7NKQ - chains C and d of the 8 polymer chains in the assembly; structure by electron microscopy, 2.98 A resolution.

Chain C:
Molecule: ATP synthase subunit alpha
Source organism: Mycolicibacterium smegmatis MC2 155
Notes: EC 7.1.2.2
Reference sequence: A0R202 (ATPA_MYCS2); residue numbers follow UniProt; this construct covers 1-548
Chain sequence (548 residues; numbered 1 to 548; the number before each row is that of its first residue):
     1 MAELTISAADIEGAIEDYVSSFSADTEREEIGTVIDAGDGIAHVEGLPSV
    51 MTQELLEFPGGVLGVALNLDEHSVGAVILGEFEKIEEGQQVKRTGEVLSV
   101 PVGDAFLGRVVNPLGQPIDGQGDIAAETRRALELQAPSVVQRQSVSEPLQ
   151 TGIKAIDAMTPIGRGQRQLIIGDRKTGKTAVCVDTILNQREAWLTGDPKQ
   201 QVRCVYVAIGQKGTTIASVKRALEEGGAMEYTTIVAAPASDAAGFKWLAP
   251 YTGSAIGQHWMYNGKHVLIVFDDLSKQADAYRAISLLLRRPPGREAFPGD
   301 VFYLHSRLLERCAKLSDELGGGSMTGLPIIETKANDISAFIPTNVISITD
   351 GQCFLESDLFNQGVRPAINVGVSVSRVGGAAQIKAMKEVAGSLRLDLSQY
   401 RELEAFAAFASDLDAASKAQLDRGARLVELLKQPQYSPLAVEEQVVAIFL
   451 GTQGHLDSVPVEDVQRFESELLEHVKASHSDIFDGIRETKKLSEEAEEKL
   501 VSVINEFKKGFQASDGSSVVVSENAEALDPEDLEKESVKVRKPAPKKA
Unresolved in the structure: 1-4, 24-27, 37-42, 52-67, 76-548
UniProt features mapped onto this chain:
  - binding site (ATP): Gly172 to Thr179
  - site: Ser373 (Required for activity)

Chain d:
Molecule: ATP synthase subunit b-delta
Source organism: Mycolicibacterium smegmatis MC2 155
Reference sequence: A0R203 (ATPFD_MYCS2); residues 1-445 here = UniProt positions 1-445
Chain sequence (445 residues; row label = number of the first residue in the row):
     1 MSIFIGQLIGFAVIAFIIVKWVVPPVRTLMRNQQEAVRAALAESAEAAKK
    51 LADADAMHAKALADAKAESEKVTEEAKQDSERIAAQLSEQAGSEAERIKA
   101 QGAQQIQLMRQQLIRQLRTGLGAEAVNKAAEIVRAHVADPQAQSATVDRF
   151 LSELEQMAPSSVVIDTAATSRLRAASRQSLAALVEKFDSVAGGLDADGLT
   201 NLADELASVAKLLLSETALNKHLAEPTDDSAPKVRLLERLLSDKVSATTL
   251 DLLRTAVSNRWSTESNLIDAVEHTARLALLKRAEIAGEVDEVEEQLFRFG
   301 RVLDAEPRLSALLSDYTTPAEGRVALLDKALTGRPGVNQTAAALLSQTVG
   351 LLRGERADEAVIDLAELAVSRRGEVVAHVSAAAELSDAQRTRLTEVLSRI
   401 YGRPVSVQLHVDPELLGGLSITVGDEVIDGSIASRLAAAQTGLPD
Unresolved in the structure: 1-108, 163-168, 445

How chain C and chain d interact:
Pairs across the interface (17; chain C residue first):
  Thr5(C) - Arg334(d)  hydrogen bond (backbone-side chain)
  Ile6(C) - Val302(d)  hydrophobic
  Ser7(C) - Arg334(d)
  Asp10(C) - Lys329(d)
  Asp10(C) - Arg334(d)  salt bridge
  Gly13(C) - Lys329(d)
  Ala14(C) - Lys329(d)
  Ala14(C) - Ala330(d)  hydrophobic
  Ile15(C) - Arg308(d)
  Ile15(C) - Leu312(d)  hydrophobic
  Tyr18(C) - Leu312(d)  hydrophobic
  Tyr18(C) - Thr318(d)
  Tyr18(C) - Pro319(d)
  Tyr18(C) - Gly322(d)
  Tyr18(C) - Arg323(d)  hydrogen bond (side chain-backbone)
  Tyr18(C) - Leu326(d)  hydrophobic
  Phe22(C) - Thr318(d)
Also at the interface, not in a pair above, chain C (11 interface residues in all): Ala8, Ile11
Also at the interface, not in a pair above, chain d (15 interface residues in all): Arg298, Glu306, Leu309, Gly336

In short:
11 residues of chain C and 15 residues of chain d are in contact; the contacts include 2 hydrogen bonds and 1
salt bridge. Among the polar pairs are Asp10(C)-Arg334(d), Thr5(C)-Arg334(d) and Tyr18(C)-Arg323(d). Curated
annotation (UniProt) lists 8 ATP-binding residues on chain C.
Here chain C is ATP synthase subunit alpha and chain d is ATP synthase subunit b-delta, both from
Mycolicibacterium smegmatis MC2 155. Entry 7NKQ (Mycobacterium smegmatis ATP synthase b-delta state 3) was
determined by electron microscopy together with 7NJK, 7NJL, 7NJM, 7NJN, 7NJO, 7NJP and 20 further entries from
the same study.
